5A3D - chains A and C of the 4 polymer chains in the assembly; structure by X-ray diffraction, 1.80 A resolution.

Chain A:
Name: DNA repair protein RAD14
Source organism: Saccharomyces cerevisiae
Notes: fragment: dna binding domain
Reference sequence: P28519 (RAD14_YEAST); residues 188-302 here = UniProt positions 188-302
Sequence (115 residues; numbered 188 to 302; the number before each row is that of its first residue):
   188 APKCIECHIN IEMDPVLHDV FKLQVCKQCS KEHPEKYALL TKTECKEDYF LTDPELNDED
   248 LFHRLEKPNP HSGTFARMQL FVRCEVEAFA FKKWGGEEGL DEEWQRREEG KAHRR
Disordered / not traced: 302
Swiss-Prot annotation at these positions:
  - zinc finger: Cys191 to Cys216
  - binding site (Zn(2+)): Cys191, Cys194, Cys213, Cys216
  - mutagenesis: Val207 (V207M: In RAD14-2; loss of recognition of cyclobutane pyrimidine dimers), Cys216 (C216Y: In RAD14-2; loss of recognition of cyclobutane pyrimidine dimers)
Ion coordination: Zn2+: Cys191, Cys194, Cys213, Cys216
Reported in the primary citation:
  - binding site for the 15-nt DNA strand (chain C): Lys229, Thr230, Thr239, Asn256, His258, Phe262, Gln266, Arg293, Arg294

Chain C:
Molecule: 15-nt DNA strand
Sequence (15 nucleotides; numbered 1 to 15; the number before each row is that of its first residue):
     1 TCTCTACXTC ATCAC
Modified residues: 8FG (N-(5'-phospho-2'-deoxyguanosin-8-yl)-2-acetylaminofluorene) at position 8

Interface between chain A and chain C:
Residue-residue contacts (26):
  Thr228(A) with DC2(C), phosphate contact; DT3(C), phosphate contact
  Lys229(A) with DT3(C), hydrogen bond to the phosphate; DC4(C), salt bridge to the phosphate
  Thr230(A) with DC2(C), sugar contact; DT3(C), hydrogen bond to the phosphate
  Thr239(A) with DC7(C), hydrogen bond to the phosphate
  Asp240(A) with DT5(C), base contact
  Pro241(A) with DA6(C), phosphate contact; DC7(C), phosphate contact
  Asn256(A) with DC2(C), hydrogen bond to the base; DT3(C), sugar contact
  Pro257(A) with DT1(C), sugar contact
  His258(A) with DC2(C), salt bridge to the phosphate
  Thr261(A) with DC15(C), hydrogen bond to the sugar
  Phe262(A) with DA14(C), base contact
  Ala263(A) with DT3(C), phosphate contact
  Arg264(A) with DT3(C), sugar contact
  Met265(A) with DT1(C), base contact; DC2(C), phosphate contact; DT3(C), phosphate contact
  Gln266(A) with DT3(C), hydrogen bond to the phosphate
  Leu267(A) with DT1(C), base contact
  Arg294(A) with 8FG_8(C), salt bridge to the phosphate; DT9(C), salt bridge to the phosphate
  Lys298(A) with DC10(C), salt bridge to the phosphate
Other interface residues (no listed pair), chain A (22 interface residues in all): Glu231, Lys233, Lys254, Arg293

Overview:
22 residues of chain A and 12 residues of chain C are in contact, with 6 hydrogen bonds and 5 salt bridges.
Polar contacts include Asn256(A)-DC2(C), Thr261(A)-DC15(C) and Lys229(A)-DT3(C). From the paper: a binding
site for the 15-nt DNA strand (chain C) at Lys229(A), Thr230(A) and Thr239(A) among others.
Here chain A is DNA repair protein RAD14 (Saccharomyces cerevisiae) and chain C is a 15-nt DNA strand. Entry
5A3D (Structural insights into the recognition of cisplatin and AAF-dG lesions by Rad14 (XPA)) was determined
by X-ray diffraction, deposited together with 5A39.
